2FIX - chains A and D of the 4 polymer chains in the assembly; structure by X-ray diffraction, 3.50 A resolution.

Chain A (and D):
Molecule: Fructose-1,6-bisphosphatase 1
Organism: Homo sapiens
Notes: EC 3.1.3.11; chain D of this document is another copy of the same molecule, construct and numbering; everything in this record applies to it too
Chain sequence (338 residues; row label = number of the first residue in the row; numbering starts at 0):
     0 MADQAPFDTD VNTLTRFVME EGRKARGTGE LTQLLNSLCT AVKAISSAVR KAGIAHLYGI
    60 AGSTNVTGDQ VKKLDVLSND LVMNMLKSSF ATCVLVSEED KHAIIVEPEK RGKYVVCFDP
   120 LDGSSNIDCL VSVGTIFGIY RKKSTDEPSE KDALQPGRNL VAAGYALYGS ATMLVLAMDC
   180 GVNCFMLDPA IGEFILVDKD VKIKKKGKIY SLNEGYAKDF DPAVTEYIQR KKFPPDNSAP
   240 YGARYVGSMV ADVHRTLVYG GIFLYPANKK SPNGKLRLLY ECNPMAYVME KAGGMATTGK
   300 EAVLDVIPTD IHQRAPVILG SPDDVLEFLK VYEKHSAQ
Not modelled in the structure: 0-8, 63-71, 337
Differences from the reference sequence: variant Lys217 (Arg218 in 15277851)
Residues lining bound ligands:
  - 870 (N-[7-(3-aminophenyl)-5-methoxy-1,3-benzoxazol-2-yl]-2,5-dichlorobenzenesulfonamide), molecule 1: Val17, Met18, Glu20, Gly21, Arg22, Ala24, Arg25, Gly26, Thr27, Gly28, Glu29, Leu30, Thr31, Leu34, Tyr113, Met177
  - 870, molecule 2: Gly26, Thr27, Gly28, Thr31

Chain A / chain D interface:
Residue-residue contacts (102; chain A residue first):
  Val10(A) with Tyr57(D); Gly58(D); Ile59(D)
  Val48(A) with Ser169(D)
  Arg49(A) with Arg49(D); Gly168(D), hydrogen bond (side chain-backbone); Ser169(D), hydrogen bond (side chain-backbone); Ala170(D); Leu186(D); Pro188(D)
  Lys50(A) with Met185(D); Pro188(D)
  Ala51(A) with Asp187(D); Pro188(D)
  Gly52(A) with Asp187(D)
  Ile53(A) with Met185(D), hydrophobic; Asp187(D), hydrogen bond (backbone-side chain)
  Ala54(A) with Asp187(D), hydrogen bond (backbone-side chain); Ile190(D), hydrophobic
  Tyr57(A) with Val10(D); Val196(D)
  Gly58(A) with Val10(D)
  Ile59(A) with Val10(D); Ile190(D), hydrophobic
  Ser124(A) with Tyr258(D), hydrogen bond (backbone-side chain)
  Asn125(A) with Arg243(D); Tyr258(D)
  Ile126(A) with Ser169(D)
  Asp127(A) with Tyr258(D), hydrogen bond (backbone-side chain)
  Cys128(A) with Arg254(D); Tyr258(D), hydrophobic
  Leu129(A) with Ser169(D), hydrogen bond (backbone-side chain); Ala170(D), hydrophobic; Met172(D), hydrophobic
  Val130(A) with Ser169(D)
  Ser131(A) with Ser131(D), hydrogen bond
  Val132(A) with Ser169(D)
  Gly168(A) with Arg49(D), hydrogen bond (backbone-side chain); Gly168(D); Ser169(D)
  Ser169(A) with Val48(D); Arg49(D), hydrogen bond (backbone-side chain); Leu129(D), hydrogen bond (backbone-backbone); Val130(D); Tyr167(D); Gly168(D)
  Ala170(A) with Val48(D); Arg49(D); Lys50(D); Leu129(D), hydrophobic
  Met172(A) with Leu129(D), hydrophobic
  Met185(A) with Lys50(D); Ile53(D), hydrophobic
  Leu186(A) with Arg49(D)
  Asp187(A) with Lys50(D); Ala51(D); Gly52(D); Ile53(D), hydrogen bond (side chain-backbone); Ala54(D), hydrogen bond (side chain-backbone)
  Pro188(A) with Arg49(D); Lys50(D); Ala51(D)
  Ala189(A) with Ala51(D)
  Ile194(A) with Ala54(D), hydrophobic
  Leu195(A) with Tyr57(D)
  Val196(A) with Ile53(D), hydrophobic; Tyr57(D), hydrophobic
  Tyr209(A) with Glu213(D)
  Asn212(A) with Ala242(D), hydrogen bond (side chain-backbone)
  Glu213(A) with Tyr209(D), hydrogen bond (backbone-side chain); Glu213(D); Lys231(D), hydrogen bond (backbone-side chain); Ala242(D)
  Gly214(A) with Tyr209(D), hydrogen bond (backbone-side chain); Pro239(D)
  Lys217(A) with Phe232(D)
  Lys231(A) with Glu213(D), salt bridge; Lys217(D)
  Phe232(A) with Lys217(D)
  Pro239(A) with Gly214(D)
  Tyr240(A) with Gly214(D)
  Gly241(A) with Asn212(D)
  Ala242(A) with Asn212(D), hydrogen bond (backbone-side chain); Glu213(D); Gly214(D)
  Arg243(A) with Asn125(D), hydrogen bond; Asn212(D); Tyr244(D); Val245(D); Gly246(D)
  Tyr244(A) with Arg243(D); Tyr244(D), hydrogen bond (backbone-backbone)
  Val245(A) with Arg243(D), hydrogen bond (backbone-side chain); Val245(D), hydrophobic
  Gly246(A) with Arg243(D)
  His253(A) with Cys128(D)
  Arg254(A) with Cys128(D)
  Tyr258(A) with Ser124(D); Asn125(D); Ile126(D); Asp127(D), hydrogen bond; Cys128(D)
Other interface residues (no listed pair), chain A (55 interface residues in all): Tyr167, Thr171, Ile190, Tyr215, Ala216
Other interface residues (no listed pair), chain D (55 interface residues in all): Val132, Leu166, Thr171, Ala189, Leu195, Asn236, Tyr240, Gly241, His253, Val257

Overview:
The chain A/chain D interface involves 55 residues from each chain; the contacts include 22 hydrogen bonds and
1 salt bridge. Among the polar pairs are Lys231(A)-Glu213(D), Arg49(A)-Gly168(D) and Arg49(A)-Ser169(D). Chain
A binds compound 870.
Both chains are Fructose-1,6-bisphosphatase 1 (Homo sapiens). Entry 2FIX (Structure of human liver FBPase
complexed with potent benzoxazole allosteric inhibitiors) was determined by X-ray diffraction together with
2FIE from the same study.
